PDB entry 4XI5 | X-ray diffraction, 3.90 A resolution | chains A and D of the 4 polymer chains in the assembly

[Chain A]
Protein: Envelope glycoprotein H
Source organism: Human herpesvirus 3 strain Oka vaccine
UniProtKB: Q775J3 (GH_VZVO); residue numbers follow UniProt; this construct covers 1-795
Amino-acid sequence (833 residues; numbered 1 to 833; the number before each row is that of its first residue):
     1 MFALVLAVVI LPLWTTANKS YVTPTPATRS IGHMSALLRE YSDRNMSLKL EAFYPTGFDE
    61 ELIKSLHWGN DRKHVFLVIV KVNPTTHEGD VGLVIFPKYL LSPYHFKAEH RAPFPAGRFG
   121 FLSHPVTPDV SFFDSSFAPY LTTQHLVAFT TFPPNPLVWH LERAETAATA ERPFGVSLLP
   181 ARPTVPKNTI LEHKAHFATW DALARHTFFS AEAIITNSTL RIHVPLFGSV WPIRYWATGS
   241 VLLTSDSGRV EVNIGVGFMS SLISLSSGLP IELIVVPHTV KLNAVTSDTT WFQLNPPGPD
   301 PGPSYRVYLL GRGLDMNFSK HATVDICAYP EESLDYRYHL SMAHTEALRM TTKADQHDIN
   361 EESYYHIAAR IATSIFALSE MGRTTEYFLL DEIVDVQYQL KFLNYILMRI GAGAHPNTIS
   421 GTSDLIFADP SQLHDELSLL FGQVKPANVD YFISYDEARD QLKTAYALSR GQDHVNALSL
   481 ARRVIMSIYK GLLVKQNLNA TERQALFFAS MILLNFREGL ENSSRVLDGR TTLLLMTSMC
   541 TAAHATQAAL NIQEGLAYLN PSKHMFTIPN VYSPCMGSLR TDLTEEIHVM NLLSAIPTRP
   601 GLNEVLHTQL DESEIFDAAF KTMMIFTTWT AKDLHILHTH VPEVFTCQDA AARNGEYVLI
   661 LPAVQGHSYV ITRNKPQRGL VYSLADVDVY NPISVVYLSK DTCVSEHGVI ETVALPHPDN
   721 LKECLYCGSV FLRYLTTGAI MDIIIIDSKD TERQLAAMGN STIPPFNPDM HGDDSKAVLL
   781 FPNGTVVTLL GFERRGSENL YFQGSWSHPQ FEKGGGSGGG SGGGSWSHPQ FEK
Unresolved in the structure: 1-35, 105-118, 444-451, 517-522, 792-833
Construct notes: expression tag (796-833)
Cystine bridges: Cys540-Cys575, Cys647-Cys703, Cys724-Cys727
Covalent attachments: N-acetylglucosamine (NAG) linked to Asn217, Asn499, Asn783
Curated features (UniProtKB/Swiss-Prot):
  - glycosylation (N-linked (GlcNAc...) asparagine): Asn18, Asn45, Asn217, Asn317, Asn499, Asn522, Asn760, Asn783
From the paper describing this entry:
  - contacts within the chain: Trp291-Phe292
  - conformationally variable residues (loop rearrangement): Trp291

[Chain D]
Protein: Fab-94 heavy chain
Source organism: Homo sapiens
Notes: antibody fragment or engineered binder
Amino-acid sequence (283 residues; numbered -18 to 264; the number before each row is that of its first residue; numbers below 1 keep their minus sign (Met-18 is residue -18)):
   -18 MEFGLSWVFL VAILEGVHCE VQLVESGGGV VQPGRSLRLS CGASGFTFNT YAMHWVRQAP
    42 GKGVEWVAVV SDGGGNRYYA ASVKGRFTIS RDNSKNTLFL QLNTLRPEDT AVYYCARSRG
   102 NHYYYGMDVW GRGTTVTVSS ASTKGPSVFP LAPSSKSTSG GTAALGCLVK DYFPEPVTVS
   162 WNSGALTSGV HTFPAVLQSS GLYSLSSVVT VPSSSLGTQT YICNVNHKPS NTKVDKRVEP
   222 KSCDKGSENL YFQGSWSHPQ FEKGGGSGGG SGGGSWSHPQ FEK
Unresolved in the structure: -18 to 0, 135-144, 194-200, 226-264
Cystine bridges: Cys22-Cys96, Cys148-Cys204
Covalent attachments: covalent link Cys148-Cys204

[How chain A and chain D interact]
Residue-residue contacts (14):
  Pro156(A) - Tyr105(D)  hydrophobic
  Pro156(A) - Tyr106(D)
  Leu157(A) - Tyr106(D)  hydrophobic
  Asp288(A) - Tyr104(D)
  Thr290(A) - Tyr59(D)
  Thr290(A) - Tyr104(D)  hydrogen bond
  Trp291(A) - Ser52(D)
  Trp291(A) - Asn57(D)  hydrogen bond (side chain-backbone)
  Trp291(A) - Tyr59(D)  hydrogen bond (backbone-side chain)
  Phe292(A) - Val50(D)  hydrophobic
  Phe292(A) - Asn102(D)
  Phe292(A) - Tyr104(D)  hydrophobic
  Gln293(A) - His103(D)  hydrogen bond (backbone-side chain)
  Leu294(A) - His103(D)
Also at the interface, not in a pair above, chain D (10 interface residues in all): Ala33
The authors on this interface:
  - residue pairs: Trp291(A)-Tyr59(D)
  - epitope / paratope residues, chain A: Pro156(A), Trp291(A), Phe292(A), Leu294(A)
  - epitope / paratope residues, chain D: Tyr59(D), His103(D)

[Overview]
8 residues of chain A and 10 residues of chain D are in contact, with 4 hydrogen bonds. Polar pairs include
Thr290(A)-Tyr104(D), Trp291(A)-Asn57(D) and Trp291(A)-Tyr59(D). The paper describes a contact between
Trp291(A) and Tyr59(D). From the paper: epitope/paratope residues Pro156(A), Trp291(A) and Tyr59(D) among
others; conformational variability at Trp291(A).
Here chain A is Envelope glycoprotein H (Human herpesvirus 3 strain Oka vaccine) and chain D is Fab-94 heavy
chain (Homo sapiens). Entry 4XI5 (gHgL of varicella-zoster virus in complex with human neutralizing
antibodies) was determined by X-ray diffraction (same publication as 4XHJ).
